Entry 4IFX (X-ray diffraction, 1.45 A resolution); this record covers chain A.

# Chain A
Name: Thiamine biosynthesis lipoprotein ApbE
Organism: Treponema pallidum subsp. pallidum
UniProt: O83774 (APBE_TREPA); residues 1-340 here correspond to UniProt positions 23-362 (UniProt number = residue number + 22)
Amino-acid sequence (340 residues; row label = number of the first residue in the row):
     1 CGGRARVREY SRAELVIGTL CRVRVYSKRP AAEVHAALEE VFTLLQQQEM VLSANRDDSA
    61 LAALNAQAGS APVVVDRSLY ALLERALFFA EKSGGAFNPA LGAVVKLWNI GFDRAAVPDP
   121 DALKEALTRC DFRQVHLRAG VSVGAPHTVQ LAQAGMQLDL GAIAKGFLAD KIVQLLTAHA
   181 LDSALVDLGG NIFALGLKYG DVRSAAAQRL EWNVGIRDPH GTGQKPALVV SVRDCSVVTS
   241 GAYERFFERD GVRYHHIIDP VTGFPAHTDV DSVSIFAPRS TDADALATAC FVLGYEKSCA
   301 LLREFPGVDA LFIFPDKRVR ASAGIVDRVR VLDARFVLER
Not modelled in the structure: 1-4, 201-206
Swiss-Prot annotation at these positions:
  - binding site (FAD): Ala-96 to Asn-98, Asp-159, Lys-165, His-256 to Ile-258
  - binding site (Mg(2+)): Ala-162, Asp-284, Thr-288
  - lipidation: Cys-1 (N-palmitoyl cysteine)
Bound ions: Mg2+ site 1: Ala-162, Asp-284, Thr-288 (together with FAD); Mg2+ site 2: Asp-284 (together with FAD)
Small-molecule neighbours: FAD (flavin-adenine dinucleotide): Ile-17, Gly-18, Glu-49, Leu-52, Ser-53, Asn-55, Ala-96, Phe-97, Asn-98, Leu-101, Val-105, Asp-159, Gly-161, Ala-162, Ala-164, Lys-165, Ser-240, Glu-244, Arg-245, His-256, Ile-257, Ile-258, Pro-260, Asp-284, Thr-288, Val-292
Reported in the primary citation:
  - Mg2+ coordination: Asp-284
  - binding site for flavin-adenine dinucleotide: Ile-17, Asn-55, Lys-165, Ser-240, Glu-244, Arg-245, His-256
  - catalytic residues: Ser-240, His-256 (proposed by the authors, not directly observed)
  - catalytic residues: Glu-244
  - specificity-determining residues: Asp-159 (proposed by the authors, not directly observed)

# Summary
Chain A binds flavin-adenine dinucleotide. Ala-162, Asp-284 and Thr-288 form the Mg2+ site 1. UniProt lists 8
FAD-binding residues and 3 Mg2+-binding residues. From the paper: catalytic residues Ser-240, His-256 and
Glu-244; a binding site for flavin-adenine dinucleotide at Ile-17, Asn-55 and Lys-165 among others.
Chain A is Thiamine biosynthesis lipoprotein ApbE (Treponema pallidum subsp. pallidum); the structure, Crystal
structure of Treponema pallidum TP0796 Flavin trafficking protein, FAD substrate bound form, was determined by
X-ray diffraction (same publication as 4IFU, 4IFW, 4IFZ and 4IG1).
